Entry 2FJA (X-ray diffraction, 2.00 A resolution); this record covers chains C and D of the 4 polymer chains in the assembly.

# Chain C
Molecule: adenylylsulfate reductase, subunit A
Organism: Archaeoglobus fulgidus
Notes: EC 1.8.99.2
UniProt: O28603 (O28603_ARCFU); residues 2001-2643 here correspond to UniProt positions 1-643 (UniProt number = residue number - 2000)
Sequence (643 residues; row label = number of the first residue in the row):
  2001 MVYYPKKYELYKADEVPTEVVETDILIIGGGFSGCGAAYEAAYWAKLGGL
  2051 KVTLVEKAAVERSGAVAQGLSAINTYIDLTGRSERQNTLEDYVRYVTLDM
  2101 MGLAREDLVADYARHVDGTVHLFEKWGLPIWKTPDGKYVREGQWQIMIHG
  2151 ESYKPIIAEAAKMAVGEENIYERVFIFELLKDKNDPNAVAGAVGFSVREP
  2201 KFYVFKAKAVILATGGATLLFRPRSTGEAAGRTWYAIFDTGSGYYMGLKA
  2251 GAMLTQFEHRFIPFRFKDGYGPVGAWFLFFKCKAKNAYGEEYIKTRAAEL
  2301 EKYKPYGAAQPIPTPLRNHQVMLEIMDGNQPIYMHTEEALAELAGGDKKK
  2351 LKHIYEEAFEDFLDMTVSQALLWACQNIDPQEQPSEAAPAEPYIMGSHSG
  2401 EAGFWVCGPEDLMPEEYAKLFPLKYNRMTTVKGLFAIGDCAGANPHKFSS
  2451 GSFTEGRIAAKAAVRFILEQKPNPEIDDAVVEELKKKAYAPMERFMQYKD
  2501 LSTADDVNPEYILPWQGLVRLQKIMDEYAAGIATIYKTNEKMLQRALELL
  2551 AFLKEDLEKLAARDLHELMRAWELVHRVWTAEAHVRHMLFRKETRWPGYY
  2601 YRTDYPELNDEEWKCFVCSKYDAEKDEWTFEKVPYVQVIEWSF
Disordered / not traced: 2001
Small-molecule neighbours:
  - adenosine-5'-phosphosulfate (ADX): N2074, Y2095, E2141, Q2145, W2234, F2261, R2265, P2272, V2273, G2274, A2275, F2277, L2278, P2311, T2314, R2317, M2365, H2398, S2399, H2446, F2448
  - FAD (flavin-adenine dinucleotide): I2028, G2029, G2030, G2031, F2032, S2033, G2034, V2055, E2056, K2057, S2063, G2064, A2065, V2066, L2070, S2071, A2072, I2073, N2074, V2174, F2175, I2176, A2213, T2214, G2215, W2234, Y2235, A2236, F2238, D2239, S2242, M2246, M2365, T2366, S2397, H2398, I2437, G2438, D2439, F2448, S2449, S2450, S2452, H2576

# Chain D
Molecule: adenylylsulfate reductase, subunit B
Organism: Archaeoglobus fulgidus
Notes: EC 1.8.99.2
UniProt: O28604 (O28604_ARCFU); residues 2701-2850 here correspond to UniProt positions 1-150 (UniProt number = residue number - 2700)
Sequence (150 residues; each row starts with the number of its first residue):
  2701 MPSFVNPEKCDGCKALERTACEYICPNDLMTLDKEKMKAYNREPDMCWEC
  2751 YSCVKMCPQGAIDVRGYVDYSPLGGACVPMRGTSDIMWTVKYRNGKVLRF
  2801 KFAIRTTPWGSIQPFEGFPEPTEEALKSELLAGEPEIIGTSEFPQVKKKA
Disordered / not traced: 2701
Metal / ion sites: 4Fe-4S cluster Fe: C2725, C2747, C2750, C2753
Small-molecule neighbours:
  - 4Fe-4S cluster (SF4), molecule 1: S2703, C2725, P2726, L2729, M2730, N2741, C2747, W2748, E2749, C2750, Y2751, S2752, C2753
  - 4Fe-4S cluster (SF4), molecule 2: V2705, C2710, D2711, G2712, C2713, T2719, A2720, C2721, L2732, A2739, C2757, P2758, A2761, I2762

# Interface between chain C and chain D
Residue-residue contacts (209):
  V2002(C) - E2743(D)
  V2002(C) - D2745(D)  hydrogen bond (backbone-side chain)
  Y2003(C) - R2742(D)  hydrogen bond
  Y2003(C) - E2743(D)
  K2006(C) - D2733(D)
  K2006(C) - Y2740(D)
  K2007(C) - K2734(D)
  Y2039(C) - P2814(D)  hydrogen bond (side chain-backbone)
  Y2039(C) - F2815(D)
  Y2039(C) - F2818(D)
  E2040(C) - L2831(D)
  E2040(C) - A2832(D)  hydrogen bond (side chain-backbone)
  Y2043(C) - F2815(D)  hydrophobic
  Y2043(C) - P2819(D)  hydrogen bond (side chain-backbone)
  Y2043(C) - E2820(D)
  Y2043(C) - P2821(D)
  Y2043(C) - A2832(D)  hydrophobic
  W2044(C) - P2821(D)  hydrophobic
  W2044(C) - A2825(D)  hydrophobic
  W2044(C) - L2826(D)
  W2044(C) - L2830(D)
  K2046(C) - E2820(D)  salt bridge
  K2046(C) - P2821(D)
  L2047(C) - P2821(D)
  L2047(C) - T2822(D)
  L2047(C) - E2823(D)
  L2047(C) - L2826(D)  hydrophobic
  A2058(C) - P2726(D)
  A2059(C) - Y2723(D)
  E2061(C) - Y2723(D)  hydrogen bond
  E2061(C) - I2724(D)
  E2061(C) - M2756(D)
  R2062(C) - I2724(D)
  R2062(C) - P2726(D)
  R2062(C) - S2752(D)
  R2062(C) - K2755(D)
  R2062(C) - R2781(D)
  A2065(C) - W2748(D)
  A2067(C) - P2726(D)  hydrophobic
  A2067(C) - S2752(D)
  Q2068(C) - W2748(D)
  Q2068(C) - E2749(D)
  Q2068(C) - C2750(D)
  Q2068(C) - K2755(D)
  L2079(C) - P2844(D)  hydrophobic
  T2080(C) - G2839(D)
  T2080(C) - T2840(D)
  R2082(C) - G2839(D)
  L2089(C) - P2844(D)  hydrophobic
  L2089(C) - Q2845(D)
  E2090(C) - V2846(D)
  E2090(C) - K2847(D)  salt bridge
  R2114(C) - E2829(D)  salt bridge
  R2114(C) - I2838(D)
  R2114(C) - F2843(D)
  R2114(C) - P2844(D)
  H2115(C) - E2829(D)  hydrogen bond (side chain-backbone)
  H2115(C) - L2831(D)
  H2115(C) - E2834(D)  salt bridge
  H2115(C) - F2843(D)
  G2118(C) - I2837(D)
  G2118(C) - I2838(D)
  H2121(C) - I2837(D)  hydrogen bond (side chain-backbone)
  H2121(C) - I2838(D)  hydrogen bond (side chain-backbone)
  L2122(C) - F2818(D)  hydrophobic
  K2125(C) - E2816(D)  salt bridge
  W2126(C) - R2805(D)  hydrogen bond (backbone-side chain)
  W2126(C) - T2807(D)  hydrogen bond (backbone-side chain)
  W2126(C) - I2812(D)  hydrophobic
  G2127(C) - R2805(D)
  G2127(C) - T2806(D)  hydrogen bond (backbone-backbone)
  G2127(C) - T2807(D)
  P2129(C) - I2804(D)
  P2129(C) - R2805(D)
  P2129(C) - T2806(D)
  H2149(C) - A2803(D)
  E2151(C) - K2755(D)  salt bridge
  E2151(C) - R2781(D)  salt bridge
  E2151(C) - I2786(D)
  E2151(C) - I2804(D)
  S2152(C) - R2781(D)  hydrogen bond
  S2152(C) - I2804(D)
  S2152(C) - W2809(D)
  P2155(C) - W2809(D)  hydrophobic
  I2156(C) - I2804(D)
  I2156(C) - I2812(D)
  E2159(C) - R2805(D)  salt bridge
  E2159(C) - W2809(D)
  E2159(C) - G2810(D)  hydrogen bond (side chain-backbone)
  E2159(C) - S2811(D)  hydrogen bond (side chain-backbone)
  E2159(C) - I2812(D)  hydrogen bond (side chain-backbone)
  A2160(C) - I2812(D)
  M2163(C) - I2812(D)
  M2163(C) - P2814(D)
  A2164(C) - F2815(D)  hydrophobic
  R2173(C) - E2722(D)  hydrogen bond (side chain-backbone)
  R2173(C) - Y2723(D)  hydrogen bond (side chain-backbone)
  R2173(C) - I2724(D)
  R2173(C) - C2725(D)  hydrogen bond (side chain-backbone)
  R2173(C) - D2728(D)  salt bridge
  R2198(C) - E2722(D)  salt bridge
  R2198(C) - D2728(D)  salt bridge
  L2219(C) - M2746(D)  hydrophobic
  S2225(C) - D2769(D)
  T2226(C) - D2769(D)  hydrogen bond (backbone-side chain)
  G2227(C) - D2745(D)
  G2227(C) - D2769(D)  hydrogen bond (backbone-side chain)
  E2228(C) - P2702(D)
  E2228(C) - D2745(D)
  E2228(C) - R2765(D)  salt bridge
  E2228(C) - Y2767(D)
  E2228(C) - V2768(D)  hydrogen bond (side chain-backbone)
  E2228(C) - D2769(D)  hydrogen bond (backbone-side chain)
  A2229(C) - Y2767(D)  hydrophobic
  A2229(C) - D2769(D)  hydrogen bond (backbone-side chain)
  A2229(C) - Y2770(D)  hydrophobic
  A2230(C) - D2745(D)
  G2231(C) - D2745(D)  hydrogen bond (backbone-backbone)
  G2231(C) - C2747(D)
  G2231(C) - W2748(D)
  G2231(C) - Y2767(D)
  R2232(C) - W2748(D)  hydrogen bond (side chain-backbone)
  R2232(C) - Y2767(D)
  R2232(C) - Y2770(D)
  T2233(C) - W2748(D)  hydrogen bond (backbone-side chain)
  W2234(C) - W2748(D)
  Y2235(C) - W2748(D)  hydrogen bond (backbone-side chain)
  A2236(C) - W2748(D)  hydrophobic
  I2237(C) - N2727(D)
  I2237(C) - M2746(D)
  I2237(C) - W2748(D)  hydrophobic
  F2238(C) - P2726(D)  hydrophobic
  F2238(C) - N2727(D)
  F2238(C) - W2748(D)  hydrophobic
  D2268(C) - Y2770(D)
  G2269(C) - Y2770(D)
  Y2355(C) - K2796(D)
  Y2355(C) - L2798(D)
  E2356(C) - F2800(D)
  E2356(C) - F2802(D)
  F2359(C) - Y2792(D)
  F2359(C) - L2798(D)  hydrophobic
  F2359(C) - F2800(D)  hydrophobic
  E2360(C) - F2802(D)
  L2363(C) - W2788(D)  hydrophobic
  L2363(C) - F2802(D)  hydrophobic
  D2364(C) - F2802(D)
  V2367(C) - Y2751(D)  hydrophobic
  V2367(C) - C2777(D)  hydrophobic
  V2367(C) - W2788(D)  hydrophobic
  S2368(C) - E2749(D)  hydrogen bond
  S2368(C) - Y2767(D)
  L2371(C) - E2749(D)
  L2371(C) - Y2751(D)
  L2371(C) - V2764(D)  hydrophobic
  L2371(C) - G2766(D)
  L2371(C) - G2775(D)
  L2371(C) - A2776(D)  hydrophobic
  L2371(C) - C2777(D)
  L2372(C) - Y2770(D)  hydrophobic
  W2373(C) - Y2792(D)
  A2374(C) - K2791(D)
  A2374(C) - Y2792(D)
  A2374(C) - R2793(D)  hydrogen bond (backbone-backbone)
  C2375(C) - P2772(D)  hydrogen bond (side chain-backbone)
  C2375(C) - G2775(D)
  C2375(C) - R2793(D)
  Q2376(C) - Y2770(D)  hydrogen bond (side chain-backbone)
  Q2376(C) - P2772(D)
  N2377(C) - Y2792(D)
  N2377(C) - R2793(D)  hydrogen bond (side chain-backbone)
  N2377(C) - N2794(D)  hydrogen bond (side chain-backbone)
  I2378(C) - Y2792(D)  hydrogen bond (backbone-side chain)
  D2379(C) - Y2792(D)
  D2379(C) - K2796(D)  salt bridge
  P2409(C) - E2829(D)
  D2411(C) - E2829(D)
  D2411(C) - K2848(D)  hydrogen bond (backbone-side chain)
  L2412(C) - V2846(D)  hydrophobic
  R2457(C) - L2831(D)
  R2457(C) - A2832(D)  hydrogen bond (side chain-backbone)
  R2457(C) - I2837(D)
  K2461(C) - A2825(D)  hydrogen bond (side chain-backbone)
  K2461(C) - L2826(D)
  K2461(C) - S2828(D)  hydrogen bond (side chain-backbone)
  K2461(C) - L2830(D)  hydrogen bond (side chain-backbone)
  R2465(C) - L2826(D)
  R2465(C) - K2827(D)  hydrogen bond (side chain-backbone)
  L2468(C) - L2826(D)  hydrophobic
  E2469(C) - K2827(D)  salt bridge
  D2564(C) - R2742(D)  salt bridge
  H2566(C) - N2727(D)
  H2566(C) - D2728(D)  salt bridge
  H2566(C) - R2742(D)
  H2566(C) - E2743(D)  salt bridge
  M2569(C) - D2728(D)
  R2570(C) - N2727(D)  hydrogen bond (side chain-backbone)
  R2570(C) - L2729(D)
  R2570(C) - E2743(D)  salt bridge
  R2570(C) - M2746(D)
  Q2637(C) - K2849(D)
  V2638(C) - K2848(D)
  V2638(C) - K2849(D)  hydrogen bond (backbone-backbone)
  I2639(C) - V2846(D)  hydrophobic
  I2639(C) - K2847(D)
  I2639(C) - K2849(D)
  E2640(C) - K2847(D)  hydrogen bond (backbone-backbone)
  E2640(C) - K2848(D)
  E2640(C) - K2849(D)
Also at the interface, not in a pair above, chain C (109 interface residues in all): A2042, S2063, G2064, A2110, D2111, D2117, E2124, E2172, A2370, P2380, Q2381, E2410, N2426, I2458, V2464, L2518, R2577
Also at the interface, not in a pair above, chain D (88 interface residues in all): P2744, S2771, L2773, V2790

# Summary
Chain C and chain D form an interface of 109 and 88 residues respectively, with 44 hydrogen bonds and 18 salt
bridges. Polar contacts include K2046(C)-E2820(D), E2090(C)-K2847(D) and R2114(C)-E2829(D). Ligands of chain
C: flavin-adenine dinucleotide and adenosine-5'-phosphosulfate. Bound to chain D: 4Fe-4S cluster.
Here chain C is adenylylsulfate reductase, subunit A and chain D is adenylylsulfate reductase, subunit B, both
from Archaeoglobus fulgidus. Entry 2FJA (adenosine 5'-phosphosulfate reductase in complex with substrate) was
determined by X-ray diffraction, deposited together with 2FJB, 2FJD and 2FJE.
